2E4O - chains A and D of the 4 polymer chains in the assembly; structure by X-ray diffraction, 2.20 A resolution.

Chain A (and D):
Protein: Aristolochene synthase
From: Aspergillus terreus
Notes: EC 4.2.3.9; chain D of this document is another copy of the same molecule, construct and numbering; everything in this record applies to it too
Reference sequence: Q9UR08 (Q9UR08_ASPTE); residues 1-320 here = UniProt positions 1-320
Chain sequence (320 residues; each row starts with the number of its first residue):
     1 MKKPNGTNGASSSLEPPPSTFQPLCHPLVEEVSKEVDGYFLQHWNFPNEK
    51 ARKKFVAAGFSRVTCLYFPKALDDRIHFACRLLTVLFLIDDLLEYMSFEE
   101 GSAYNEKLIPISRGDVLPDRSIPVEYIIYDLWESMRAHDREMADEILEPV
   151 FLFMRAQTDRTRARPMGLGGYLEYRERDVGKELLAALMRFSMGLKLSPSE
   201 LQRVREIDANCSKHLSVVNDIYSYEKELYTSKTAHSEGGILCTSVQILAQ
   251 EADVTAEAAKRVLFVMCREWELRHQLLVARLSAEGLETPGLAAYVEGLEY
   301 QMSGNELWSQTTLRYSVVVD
Disordered / not traced: 1-12, 231-240, 318-320 (chain D: 1-12, 230-240, 318-320)
Curated features (UniProtKB/Swiss-Prot):
  - binding site (Mg(2+)): Asp-90, Asn-219, Ser-223, Glu-227
  - binding site ((2E,6E)-farnesyl diphosphate): Arg-314, Tyr-315

How chain A and chain D interact:
Pairs across the interface (30):
  Gly-169(A) / Glu-251(D)  hydrogen bond (backbone-side chain)
  Leu-172(A) / Glu-251(D)
  Leu-172(A) / Ala-252(D)  hydrophobic
  Glu-176(A) / Asp-253(D)
  Lys-213(A) / Ala-252(D)
  Lys-213(A) / Asp-253(D)
  Glu-251(A) / Leu-168(D)
  Glu-251(A) / Gly-169(D)  hydrogen bond (side chain-backbone)
  Glu-251(A) / Leu-172(D)
  Ala-252(A) / Lys-213(D)  hydrogen bond (backbone-side chain)
  Ala-252(A) / Met-266(D)  hydrophobic
  Ala-252(A) / Trp-270(D)  hydrogen bond (backbone-side chain)
  Asp-253(A) / Lys-213(D)
  Asp-253(A) / Arg-273(D)  salt bridge
  Val-254(A) / Trp-270(D)
  Ala-258(A) / Glu-269(D)
  Arg-261(A) / Glu-269(D)  salt bridge
  Arg-261(A) / Leu-272(D)
  Val-262(A) / Val-262(D)  hydrophobic
  Val-262(A) / Met-266(D)  hydrophobic
  Val-262(A) / Glu-269(D)
  Met-266(A) / Ala-252(D)  hydrophobic
  Met-266(A) / Val-262(D)  hydrophobic
  Glu-269(A) / Ala-258(D)
  Glu-269(A) / Arg-261(D)  salt bridge
  Glu-269(A) / Val-262(D)
  Trp-270(A) / Ala-252(D)  hydrogen bond (side chain-backbone)
  Trp-270(A) / Val-254(D)
  Leu-272(A) / Arg-261(D)
  Arg-273(A) / Asp-253(D)  salt bridge
Interface residues without a listed pair, chain A (18 interface residues in all): Leu-168, Val-265
Interface residues without a listed pair, chain D (20 interface residues in all): Gly-170, Glu-176, Leu-248, Val-265

Overview:
18 residues of chain A and 20 residues of chain D are in contact; the contacts include 5 hydrogen bonds and 4
salt bridges. Polar contacts include Asp-253(A)/Arg-273(D), Arg-261(A)/Glu-269(D) and Gly-169(A)/Glu-251(D).
Both chains are Aristolochene synthase (Aspergillus terreus). Entry 2E4O (X-ray Crystal Structure of
Aristolochene Synthase from Aspergillus terreus and the Evolution of Templates for the ...) was determined by
X-ray diffraction together with 2OA6 from the same study.
